Entry 3QFQ (X-ray diffraction, 2.90 A resolution); this record covers chains A and W of the 5 polymer chains in the assembly.

[Chain A]
Protein: Large T antigen
Source organism: Merkel cell polyomavirus
Notes: fragment: Origin Binding Domain
Reference sequence: E2IPT4 (E2IPT4_9POLY); residues 308-433 here correspond to UniProt positions 230-355 (UniProt number = residue number - 78)
Sequence (135 residues; row label = number of the first residue in the row):
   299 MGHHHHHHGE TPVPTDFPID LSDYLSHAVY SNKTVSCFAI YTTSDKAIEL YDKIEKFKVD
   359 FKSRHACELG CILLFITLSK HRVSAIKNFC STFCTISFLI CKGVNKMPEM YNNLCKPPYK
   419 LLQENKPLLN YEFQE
Unresolved in the structure: 299-308, 428-433
Sequence notes: expression tag (299-307)
Reported in the primary citation:
  - binding site for the 26-nt DNA strand: His325 to Val333, Lys378, Arg380, Ser382, Asn386, Asn403
  - mutagenesis - K331A: decreased binding to Site 1/2 oligo
  - mutagenesis - F391A (K4 990 nM): unchanged binding to protein-DNA affinity
  - contacts within the chain: Thr390-Phe391 (hydrophobic contact)
  - binding site for the 26-nt DNA strand (chain W): Lys378, Ser382, Asn386

[Chain W]
Molecule: 26-nt DNA strand
Sequence (26 nucleotides; row label = number of the first residue in the row):
     1 GCAGAGGCTT GGGGCTCCTA GCCTCC

[Interface between chain A and chain W]
Residue-residue contacts (14):
  Ser324(A) - DG4(W)  hydrogen bond to the phosphate
  His325(A) - DG4(W)  hydrogen bond to the phosphate
  Ala326(A) - DG4(W)  phosphate contact
  Ala326(A) - DA5(W)  phosphate contact
  Val327(A) - DA5(W)  hydrogen bond to the phosphate
  Tyr328(A) - DA5(W)  hydrogen bond to the phosphate
  Ser329(A) - DG4(W)  sugar contact
  Ser329(A) - DA5(W)  hydrogen bond to the base
  Asn330(A) - DG6(W)  hydrogen bond to the base
  Asn330(A) - DG7(W)  hydrogen bond to the base
  Lys331(A) - DG4(W)  base contact
  Lys331(A) - DG6(W)  hydrogen bond to the base
  Asn403(A) - DA3(W)  sugar contact
  Asn403(A) - DG4(W)  hydrogen bond to the phosphate
Also at the interface, not in a pair above, chain A (11 interface residues in all): Leu323, Lys404
Also at the interface, not in a pair above, chain W (6 interface residues in all): DC8

[Overview]
11 residues of chain A face 6 of chain W across their interface; the contacts include 9 hydrogen bonds. Polar
contacts include Ser329(A)-DA5(W), Asn330(A)-DG6(W) and Asn330(A)-DG7(W). From the paper: a binding site for
the 26-nt DNA strand at His325(A), Lys378(A) and Arg380(A) among others; K331A of chain A reduces binding to
Site 1/2 oligo.
Here chain A is Large T antigen (Merkel cell polyomavirus) and chain W is a 26-nt DNA strand. Entry 3QFQ
(Asymmetric Assembly of Merkel Cell Polyomavirus Large T-antigen Origin Binding Domains at the Viral Origin)
was determined by X-ray diffraction.
